3FSV - chain A; structure by X-ray diffraction, 2.30 A resolution.

# Chain A
Molecule: Azurin
Organism: Pseudomonas aeruginosa
UniProt: P00282 (AZUR_PSEAE); aligned to UniProt positions 21-147 over residues 1-127 (the alignment contains insertions or deletions, so no single offset holds)
Amino-acid sequence (127 residues; each row starts with the number of its first residue):
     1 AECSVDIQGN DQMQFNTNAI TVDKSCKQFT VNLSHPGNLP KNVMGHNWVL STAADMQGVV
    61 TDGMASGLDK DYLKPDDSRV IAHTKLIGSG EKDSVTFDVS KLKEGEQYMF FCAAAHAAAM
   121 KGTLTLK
Unresolved in the structure: 1-2, 67-70, 104-105, 127
Cystine bridges: Cys3-Cys26
Metal / ion sites: Cu ion: Met64, His116
Reported in the primary citation:
  - Cu ion coordination: Met64, His116
  - self-association interface (contacts with another copy of this molecule): Met120 to Leu126

# In short
The Cu ion site is built by Met64 and His116. The paper reports Cu ion coordination by Met64 and His116; a
self-association interface involving Met120.
Chain A is Azurin (Pseudomonas aeruginosa); the structure, Pseudomonas aeruginosa Azurin with mutated
metal-binding loop sequence (CAAAHAAAM), was determined by X-ray diffraction (same publication as 3FS9, 3FSA,
3FSW, 3FSZ and 3FT0).
